Entry 8TYC (electron microscopy, 3.30 A resolution); this record covers chains a and c of the 8 polymer chains in the assembly.

# Chain a (and c)
Molecule: Glycoprotein G2, 2-dehydro-3-deoxyphosphogluconate aldolase/4-hydroxy-2-oxoglutarate aldolase fusion protein
From: Lassa virus
Notes: chain c of this document is another copy of the same molecule, construct and numbering; everything in this record applies to it too
UniProtKB: chimeric construct of P08669, Q9WXS1: residues 260-423 from P08669 (GLYC_LASSJ) positions 260-423 (same numbers); residues 450-653 from Q9WXS1 positions 2-205 (UniProt number = residue number - 448)
Amino-acid sequence (406 residues; each row starts with the number of its first residue):
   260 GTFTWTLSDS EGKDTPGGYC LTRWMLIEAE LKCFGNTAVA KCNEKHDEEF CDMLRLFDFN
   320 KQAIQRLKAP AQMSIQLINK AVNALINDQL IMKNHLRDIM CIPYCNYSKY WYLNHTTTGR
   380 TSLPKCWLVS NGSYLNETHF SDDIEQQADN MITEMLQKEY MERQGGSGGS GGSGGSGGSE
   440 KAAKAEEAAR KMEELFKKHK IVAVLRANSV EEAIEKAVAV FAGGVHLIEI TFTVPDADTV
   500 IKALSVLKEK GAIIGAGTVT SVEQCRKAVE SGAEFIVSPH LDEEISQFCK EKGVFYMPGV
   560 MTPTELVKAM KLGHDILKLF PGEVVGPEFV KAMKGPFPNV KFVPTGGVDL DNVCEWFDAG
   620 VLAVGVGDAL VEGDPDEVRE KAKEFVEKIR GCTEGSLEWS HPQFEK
Not modelled in the structure: 269-275, 421-665 (chain c: 421-665)
Differences from the reference sequence: conflict P329 (Glu in P08669), C360 (Gly in P08669), I473 (Lys25 in Q9WXS1), V477 (Leu29 in Q9WXS1), A481 (Glu33 in Q9WXS1), A502 (Glu54 in Q9WXS1), V505 (Phe57 in Q9WXS1), D574 (Thr126 in Q9WXS1), E587 (Gln139 in Q9WXS1), D608 (Asn160 in Q9WXS1), D617 (Lys169 in Q9WXS1), D627 (Ser179 in Q9WXS1), E631 (Lys183 in Q9WXS1), D633 (Thr185 in Q9WXS1), E643 (Ala195 in Q9WXS1); linker (424-449); expression tag (654-665)
Disulfide bonds: C279-C292, C301-C310, C364-C385
Covalent attachments: glycan linked to N365; N-acetylglucosamine (NAG) linked to N373, N390, N395
Curated features (UniProtKB/Swiss-Prot):
  - glycosylation (N-linked (GlcNAc...) asparagine): N365, N373, N390, N395
From the paper describing this entry:
  - post-translational modification sites: N373, N395

# How chain a and chain c interact
Residue-residue contacts - 28 pairs, chain a then chain c:
  G260(a) with G260(c); N346(c); D347(c), hydrogen bond (backbone-side chain); Q348(c)
  T261(a) with G260(c); T261(c); H305(c), hydrogen bond; N346(c), hydrogen bond; Q348(c)
  T263(a) with H305(c); N346(c); Q348(c), hydrogen bond (side chain-backbone); L349(c); K352(c)
  W264(a) with L355(c), hydrophobic
  E303(a) with K304(c), salt bridge
  H305(a) with H305(c)
  F318(a) with M359(c), hydrophobic
  R325(a) with M359(c), hydrogen bond (side chain-backbone); C360(c); I361(c)
  L326(a) with I358(c); M359(c), hydrophobic
  L336(a) with L355(c), hydrophobic
  K339(a) with M351(c)
  A340(a) with L355(c), hydrophobic
  N342(a) with Q348(c)
  A343(a) with Q348(c), hydrogen bond (backbone-side chain)
Interface residues without a listed pair, chain a (17 interface residues in all): F262, T265, A322
Interface residues without a listed pair, chain c (16 interface residues in all): D306

# Summary
Chain a and chain c form an interface of 17 and 16 residues respectively; the contacts include 6 hydrogen
bonds and 1 salt bridge. Polar contacts include E303(a)-K304(c), G260(a)-D347(c) and T261(a)-H305(c).
N-acetylglucosamine is covalently linked to N373(a), N390(a) and N395(a). The paper reports modification sites
N373(a) and N395(a).
Both chains are Glycoprotein G2, 2-dehydro-3-deoxyphosphogluconate aldolase/4-hydroxy-2-oxoglutarate aldolase
fusion protein (Lassa virus). Entry 8TYC (Lassa GPC (strain Josiah) bound to rabbit polyclonal base-targeting
antibody Base-1) was determined by electron microscopy, deposited together with 8TYE, 8VCV, 8VE8, 9CJ7, 9CJ8,
9CK7 and 9CK8.
